Entry 8FG1 (solution NMR); this record covers chains A and B.

== Chain A ==
Protein: Protein diaphanous homolog 1
Source organism: Homo sapiens
UniProtKB: O60610 (DIAP1_HUMAN); residues 142-380 here = UniProt positions 142-380
Amino-acid sequence (256 residues; each row starts with the number of its first residue):
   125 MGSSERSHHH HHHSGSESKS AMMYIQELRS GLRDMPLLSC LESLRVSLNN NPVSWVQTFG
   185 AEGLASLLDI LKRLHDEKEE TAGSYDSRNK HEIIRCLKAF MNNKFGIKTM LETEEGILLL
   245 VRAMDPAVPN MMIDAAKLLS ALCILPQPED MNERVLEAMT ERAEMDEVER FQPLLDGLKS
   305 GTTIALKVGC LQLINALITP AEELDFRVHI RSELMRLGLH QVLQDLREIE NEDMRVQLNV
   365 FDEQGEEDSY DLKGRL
Not modelled in the structure: 125-137
Differences from the reference sequence: initiating methionine (125); expression tag (126-141)
Swiss-Prot annotation at these positions:
  - mutagenesis: S154 (S154A: Partial decrease of phosphorylation)
From the paper describing this entry:
  - conformationally variable residues (order/disorder transition): E367 to L380

== Chain B ==
Protein: Protein diaphanous homolog 1
Source organism: Homo sapiens
UniProtKB: O60610 (DIAP1_HUMAN); the construct has insertions or renumbered stretches relative to UniProt, so the offset changes along the chain: 1194-1199 = UniProt 1194-1199; 1120-1142 = UniProt 1200-1222
Amino-acid sequence (29 residues; numbered 1194 to 1142; the number before each row is that of its first residue):
  1194 DETGVL
  1120 DSLLEALQSG AAFRRKRGPR QAN
Differences from the reference sequence: engineered mutation L1199 (Met in O60610)
From the paper describing this entry:
  - mutagenesis - M1199L: unchanged binding to Protein diaphanous homolog 1 (chain A)

== Interface between chain A and chain B ==
Pairs across the interface - 56 pairs, chain A then chain B:
  P176(A) with D1194(B)
  V177(A) with D1194(B); E1195(B); T1196(B)
  K222(A) with D1120(B); L1123(B)
  M225(A) with L1199(B)
  N226(A) with D1120(B); E1195(B); T1196(B); G1197(B); V1198(B); L1199(B)
  N227(A) with E1195(B); T1196(B); V1198(B)
  K228(A) with E1195(B); V1198(B)
  I231(A) with L1199(B)
  K261(A) with L1123(B)
  L262(A) with L1199(B)
  S264(A) with L1126(B)
  A265(A) with L1122(B); L1126(B); L1199(B)
  I268(A) with L1122(B); L1126(B); A1131(B); R1134(B)
  L269(A) with L1122(B); R1134(B)
  P270(A) with R1134(B)
  D274(A) with R1134(B); R1136(B)
  Q316(A) with L1126(B); F1132(B)
  N319(A) with F1132(B)
  A320(A) with F1132(B)
  T323(A) with F1132(B); R1134(B)
  P324(A) with R1134(B); R1136(B)
  E326(A) with K1135(B); R1136(B); G1137(B); P1138(B)
  R331(A) with K1135(B)
  D357(A) with Q1127(B)
  V360(A) with Q1127(B); S1128(B)
  Q361(A) with L1126(B); F1132(B)
  V364(A) with F1132(B)
  E371(A) with K1135(B)
  D375(A) with K1135(B)
  R379(A) with N1142(B)
Also at the interface, not in a pair above, chain A (35 interface residues in all): N173, N175, S178, C267, G378
Also at the interface, not in a pair above, chain B (22 interface residues in all): G1129, A1141
Interface features reported in the paper:
  - specific contacts: M225(A)-L1199(B) (hydrophobic contact), I231(A)-L1199(B) (hydrophobic contact), L262(A)-L1199(B) (hydrophobic contact), A265(A)-L1199(B) (hydrophobic contact)
  - interface residues, chain A: E326(A), E371(A), D375(A)
  - interface residues, chain B: F1132(B), R1133(B), V1198(B)

== Summary ==
The interface between chain A and chain B involves 35 residues on one side and 22 on the other. The paper
describes hydrophobic contacts between M225(A) and L1199(B), I231(A) and L1199(B) and L262(A) and L1199(B)
among others. The paper reports that M1199L of chain B leaves binding to Protein diaphanous homolog 1 (chain
A) unchanged; interface residues E326(A), E371(A) and F1132(B) among others.
Chain A is Protein diaphanous homolog 1 and chain B is Protein diaphanous homolog 1, both from Homo sapiens;
the structure, Human diaphanous inhibitory domain bound to diaphanous autoregulatory domain, was determined by
solution NMR.
